6BQU - chains B and D of the 4 polymer chains in the assembly; structure by X-ray diffraction, 2.50 A resolution.

[Chain B]
Protein: Glucocorticoid receptor
Source organism: Homo sapiens
UniProtKB: P04150 (GCR_HUMAN); numbering as in UniProt (aligned over 421-490)
Amino-acid sequence (72 residues; numbered 419 to 490; the number before each row is that of its first residue):
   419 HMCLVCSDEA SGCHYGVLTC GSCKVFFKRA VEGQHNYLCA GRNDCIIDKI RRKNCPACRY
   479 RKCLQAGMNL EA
Sequence notes: expression tag (419-420)
Bound ions: Zn2+ site 1: Cys421, Cys424, Cys438, Cys441; Zn2+ site 2: Cys457, Cys463, Cys473, Cys476

[Chain D]
Molecule: 16-nt DNA strand
Sequence (16 nucleotides; numbered 1 to 16; the number before each row is that of its first residue):
     1 AAGCTAGTAC ATTTGC

[How chain B and chain D interact]
Contacting residue pairs (14):
  Gly430(B) - DT5(D)  phosphate contact
  Cys431(B) - DT5(D)  hydrogen bond to the phosphate
  Cys431(B) - DA6(D)  phosphate contact
  His432(B) - DA6(D)  salt bridge to the phosphate
  Tyr433(B) - DA6(D)  hydrogen bond to the phosphate
  Tyr433(B) - DG7(D)  hydrogen bond to the phosphate
  Lys442(B) - DA6(D)  base contact
  Lys442(B) - DG7(D)  hydrogen bond to the base
  Lys442(B) - DT8(D)  hydrogen bond to the base
  Val443(B) - DT8(D)  base contact
  Lys446(B) - DG7(D)  salt bridge to the phosphate
  Arg447(B) - DA9(D)  base contact
  Lys471(B) - DT13(D)  hydrogen bond to the phosphate
  Lys471(B) - DT14(D)  salt bridge to the phosphate
Other interface residues (no listed pair), chain B (10 interface residues in all): Ser429
Other interface residues (no listed pair), chain D (8 interface residues in all): DC10

[In short]
10 residues of chain B and 8 residues of chain D are in contact, with 6 hydrogen bonds and 3 salt bridges.
Polar contacts include Lys442(B)-DG7(D), Lys442(B)-DT8(D) and Cys431(B)-DT5(D). The Zn2+ site 1 is built by
Cys421(B), Cys424(B), Cys438(B) and Cys441(B).
Here chain B is Glucocorticoid receptor (Homo sapiens) and chain D is a 16-nt DNA strand. Entry 6BQU (Human GR
(418-507) in complex with monomeric DNA binding site) was determined by X-ray diffraction.
